PDB entry 7S8N | electron microscopy, 2.90 A resolution | chains B and E of the 5 polymer chains in the assembly

== Chain B ==
Name: Gs-mini-Gq chimera
Source organism: Homo sapiens
Chain sequence (246 residues; numbered 1 to 246; the number before each row is that of its first residue):
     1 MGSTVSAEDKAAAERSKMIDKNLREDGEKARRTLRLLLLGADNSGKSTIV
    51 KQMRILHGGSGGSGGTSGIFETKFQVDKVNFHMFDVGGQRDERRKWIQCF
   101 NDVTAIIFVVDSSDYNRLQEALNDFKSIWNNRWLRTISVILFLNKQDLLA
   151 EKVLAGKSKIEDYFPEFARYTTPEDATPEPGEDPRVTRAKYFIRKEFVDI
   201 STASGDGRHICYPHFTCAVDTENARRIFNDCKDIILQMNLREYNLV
Unresolved in the structure: 1-4, 52-67, 88-92

== Chain E ==
Name: scFv16
Source organism: Mus musculus
Notes: antibody fragment or engineered binder
Chain sequence (257 residues; numbered 1 to 245 plus 15 insertion-coded residues; 3 numbers in that range are skipped by the numbering (no residue carries them; nothing is unmodelled there); the number before each row is that of its first residue; a row labelled like 120A-120O holds insertion residues (120A, then the next letters in order)):
     1 DVQLVESGGGLVQPGGSRKLSCSASGFAFSSFGMHWVRQAPEKGLEWVAY
    51 ISSGSGTIYYADTVKGRFTISRDDPKNTLFLQMTSLRSEDTAMYYCVRSI
   101 YYYGSSPFDFWGQGTTLTVS
120A-120O SGGGGSGGGGSGGGG
   124 SDIVMTQATSSVPVTPGESVSISCRSSKSLLHSNGNTYLYWFLQRPGQSP
   174 QLLIYRMSNLASGVPDRFSGSGSGTAFTLTISRLEAEDVGVYYCMQHLEY
   224 PLTFGAGTKLELKAAALEVLFQ
Unresolved in the structure: 1, 120A-120O, 236-245
Disulfides: Cys147-Cys217

== How chain B and chain E interact ==
Pairs across the interface (14; chain B residue first):
  Ser6(B) - His155(E)
  Ser6(B) - Tyr161(E)  hydrogen bond
  Glu8(B) - Tyr161(E)
  Glu8(B) - Tyr163(E)  hydrogen bond
  Glu8(B) - Arg179(E)  salt bridge
  Glu8(B) - His220(E)
  Asp9(B) - Asn157(E)  hydrogen bond
  Ala11(B) - Tyr101(E)  hydrophobic
  Glu14(B) - Ser52(E)  hydrogen bond
  Glu14(B) - Ser53(E)
  Glu14(B) - Thr57(E)
  Arg15(B) - Tyr101(E)
  Arg15(B) - Tyr102(E)
  Met18(B) - Ser53(E)
Interface residues without a listed pair, chain B (10 interface residues in all): Val5, Ala7, Ala12
Interface residues without a listed pair, chain E (18 interface residues in all): Ser31, Gly54, Gly56, Ile100, Pro107, Leu221, Tyr223

== Overview ==
Chain B and chain E form an interface of 10 and 18 residues respectively; the contacts include 4 hydrogen
bonds and 1 salt bridge. Among the polar pairs are Glu8(B)-Arg179(E), Ser6(B)-Tyr161(E) and Glu8(B)-Tyr163(E).
Here chain B is Gs-mini-Gq chimera (Homo sapiens) and chain E is scFv16 (Mus musculus). Entry 7S8N (CryoEM
structure of Gq-coupled MRGPRX2 with small molecule agonist (R)-Zinc-3573) was determined by electron
microscopy (same publication as 7S8L).
